Entry 7KZR (electron microscopy, 4.40 A resolution (low resolution: residue-level contacts below are approximate; hydrogen-bond / salt-bridge calls are withheld)); this record covers chains C and L of the 17 polymer chains in the assembly.

Chain C:
Protein: Fanconi anemia group C protein
From: Homo sapiens
Reference sequence: Q00597 (FANCC_HUMAN); residues 1-558 here = UniProt positions 1-558
Chain sequence (583 residues; numbered -24 to 558; the number before each row is that of its first residue; numbers below 1 keep their minus sign (Met-24 is residue -24)):
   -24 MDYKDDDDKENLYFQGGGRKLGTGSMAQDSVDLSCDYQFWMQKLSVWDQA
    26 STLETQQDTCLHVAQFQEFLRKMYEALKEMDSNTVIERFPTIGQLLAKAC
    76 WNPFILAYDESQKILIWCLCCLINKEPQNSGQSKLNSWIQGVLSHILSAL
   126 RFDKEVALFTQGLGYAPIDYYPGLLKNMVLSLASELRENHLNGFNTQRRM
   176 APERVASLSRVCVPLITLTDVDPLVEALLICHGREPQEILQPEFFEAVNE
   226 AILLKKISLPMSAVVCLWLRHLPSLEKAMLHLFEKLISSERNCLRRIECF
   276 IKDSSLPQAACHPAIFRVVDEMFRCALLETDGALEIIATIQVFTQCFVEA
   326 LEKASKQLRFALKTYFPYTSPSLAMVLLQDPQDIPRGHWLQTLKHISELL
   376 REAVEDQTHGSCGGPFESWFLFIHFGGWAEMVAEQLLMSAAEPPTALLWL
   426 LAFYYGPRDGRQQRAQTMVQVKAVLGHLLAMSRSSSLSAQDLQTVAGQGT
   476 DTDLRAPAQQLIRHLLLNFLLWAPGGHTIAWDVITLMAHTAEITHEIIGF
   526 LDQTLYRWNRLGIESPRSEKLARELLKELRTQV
Not modelled in the structure: -24 to 0, 473-480
Construct notes: initiating methionine (-24); expression tag (-23 to 0)

Chain L:
Protein: E3 ubiquitin-protein ligase FANCL
From: Homo sapiens
Notes: EC 2.3.2.27
Reference sequence: Q9NW38 (FANCL_HUMAN); numbering as in UniProt (aligned over 1-375)
Chain sequence (394 residues; numbered -18 to 375; the number before each row is that of its first residue; numbers below 1 keep their minus sign (Met-18 is residue -18)):
   -18 MDYKDDDDKENLYFQGGGRMAVTEASLLRQCPLLLPQNRSKTVYEGFISA
    32 QGRDFHLRIVLPEDLQLKNARLLCSWQLRTILSGYHRIVQQRMQHSPDLM
    82 SFMMELKMLLEVALKNRQELYALPPPPQFYSSLIEEIGTLGWDKLVYADT
   132 CFSTIKLKAEDASGREHLITLKLKAKYPAESPDYFVDFPVPFCASWTPQS
   182 SLISIYSQFLAAIESLKAFWDVMDEIDEKTWVLEPEKPPRSATARRIALG
   232 NNVSINIEVDPRHPTMLPECFFLGADHVVKPLGIKLSRNIHLWDPENSVL
   282 QNLKDVLEIDFPARAILEKSDFTMDCGICYAYQLDGTIPDQVCDNSQCGQ
   332 PFHQICLYEWLRGLLTSRQSFNIIFGECPYCSKPITLKMSGRKH
Not modelled in the structure: -18 to 0, 371-375
Construct notes: initiating methionine (-18); expression tag (-17 to 0)
Bound ions: Zn2+ site 1: Cys307, Cys310, His334, Cys337; Zn2+ site 2: Cys324, Cys329, Cys359, Cys362
Curated features (UniProtKB/Swiss-Prot):
  - zinc finger: Cys307 to Ser363 (RING-type)
  - binding site (Zn(2+)): Cys307, Cys310, Cys324, Cys329, His334, Cys337, Cys359, Cys362
  - modified residue: Ala2 (N-acetylalanine)
  - mutagenesis: Val127 to Tyr128 (No effect on interaction with FANCI and FANCD2), Leu149 (L149A: No effect on interaction with FANCI and FANCD2; when associated with A-166), Tyr158 to Pro159 (Abolishes UBE2T charging), Phe166 (F166A: Does not affect interaction with FANCI and FANCD2; when associated with A-149), Trp212 to Leu214 (Impairs interaction with FANCI and FANCD2), Leu248 (L248A: Impairs interaction with FANCI and FANCD2; when associated with A-252, A-254 and A-265), Phe252 (F252A: Impairs interaction with FANCI and FANCD2; when associated with A-248, A-254 and A-265), Leu254 (L254A: Impairs interaction with FANCI and FANCD2; when associated with A-248, A-252 and A-265), Ile265 (I265A: Impairs interaction with FANCI and FANCD2; when associated with A-248, A-252 and A-254), Cys307 (C307A: Abolishes ubiquitin ligase activity), Ile309 (I309A: Loss of interaction with UBE2T), Cys310 (C310A: Abolishes ubiquitin ligase activity), 3 further mutagenesis entries in UniProt

Chain C / chain L interface:
Pairs across the interface - 41 pairs, chain C then chain L:
  Arg162(C) - Glu340(L)
  Glu163(C) - Arg343(L)
  Leu166(C) - Glu340(L)
  Leu166(C) - Arg343(L)
  Leu166(C) - Gly344(L)
  Asn167(C) - Arg343(L)
  Gly168(C) - Gly344(L)
  Phe169(C) - Gly344(L)
  Phe169(C) - Leu345(L)
  Phe169(C) - Leu346(L)
  Asn170(C) - Arg343(L)
  Asn170(C) - Gly344(L)
  Asn170(C) - Leu345(L)
  Asn170(C) - Leu346(L)
  Thr171(C) - Leu346(L)
  Lys331(C) - Leu254(L)
  Gln332(C) - Arg227(L)
  Gln332(C) - Leu254(L)
  Arg334(C) - Phe252(L)
  Ala336(C) - Glu239(L)
  Ala336(C) - Glu250(L)
  Leu337(C) - Glu250(L)
  Lys338(C) - Glu239(L)
  Lys338(C) - Glu250(L)
  Pro346(C) - Glu250(L)
  Ser347(C) - Met247(L)
  Ser347(C) - Leu248(L)
  Met350(C) - Leu248(L)
  Met350(C) - Pro249(L)
  Met350(C) - Glu250(L)
  Met350(C) - Cys251(L)
  Val351(C) - Leu248(L)
  Val351(C) - Ile271(L)
  Gln354(C) - Ser268(L)
  Asp358(C) - Ile265(L)
  Asp358(C) - Ser268(L)
  Asp358(C) - Arg269(L)
  Ile359(C) - Ser268(L)
  Pro360(C) - Arg269(L)
  Gln366(C) - His272(L)
  His370(C) - His272(L)
Other interface residues (no listed pair), chain C (27 interface residues in all): Gln172, Leu333, Gly385
Other interface residues (no listed pair), chain L (26 interface residues in all): Arg243, His244, Gly264, Leu267, Asp306, Tyr311, Ser348

Summary:
The interface between chain C and chain L involves 27 residues on one side and 26 on the other. Cys307(L),
Cys310(L), His334(L) and Cys337(L) coordinate Zn2+ site 1. From UniProt: 8 Zn2+-binding residues and 19
mutagenesis sites on chain L.
Here chain C is Fanconi anemia group C protein and chain L is E3 ubiquitin-protein ligase FANCL, both from
Homo sapiens. Entry 7KZR (Structure of the human Fanconi Anaemia Core-UBE2T-ID complex) was determined by
electron microscopy together with 7KZP, 7KZQ, 7KZS, 7KZT and 7KZV from the same study.
